Entry 2PX9 (solution NMR); this record covers chains A and B.

Chain A:
Name: SUMO-activating enzyme subunit 2
Organism: Homo sapiens
Notes: EC 6.3.2.-
UniProt: Q9UBT2 (SAE2_HUMAN); numbering as in UniProt (aligned over 166-382)
Sequence (217 residues; row label = number of the first residue in the row):
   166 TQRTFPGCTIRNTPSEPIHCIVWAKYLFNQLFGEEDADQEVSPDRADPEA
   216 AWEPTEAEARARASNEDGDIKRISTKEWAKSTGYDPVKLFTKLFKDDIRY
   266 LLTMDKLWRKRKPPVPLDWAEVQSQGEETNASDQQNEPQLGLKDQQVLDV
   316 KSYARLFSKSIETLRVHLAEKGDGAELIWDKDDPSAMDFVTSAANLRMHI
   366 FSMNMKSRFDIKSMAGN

Chain B:
Name: SUMO-conjugating enzyme UBC9
Organism: Homo sapiens
Notes: EC 6.3.2.-
UniProt: P63279 (UBC9_HUMAN); residue numbers follow UniProt; this construct covers 1-158
Sequence (158 residues; numbered 1 to 158; the number before each row is that of its first residue):
     1 MSGIALSRLAQERKAWRKDHPFGFVAVPTKNPDGTMNLMNWECAIPGKKG
    51 TPWEGGLFKLRMLFKDDYPSSPPKCKFEPPLFHPNVYPSGTVCLSILEED
   101 KDWRPAITIKQILLGIQELLNEPNIQDPAQAEAYTIYCQNRVEYEKRVRA
   151 QAKKFAPS

Interface between chain A and chain B:
Contacting residue pairs (31):
  T166(A) with K49(B)
  T169(A) with K48(B); E118(B)
  P171(A) with E122(B)
  E200(A) with R104(B)
  D201(A) with R104(B)
  A202(A) with D102(B); R104(B)
  D203(A) with D102(B)
  E218(A) with Q126(B)
  P219(A) with K101(B); Q126(B); D127(B)
  T220(A) with K101(B); D127(B); P128(B)
  E221(A) with Y87(B); T91(B); C93(B); E98(B); K101(B); D127(B)
  A222(A) with E98(B)
  S229(A) with D100(B)
  D232(A) with D100(B)
  K236(A) with D100(B); K101(B); D102(B)
  R237(A) with E99(B); D100(B); K101(B)
Other interface residues (no listed pair), chain A (20 interface residues in all): E223, R225, N230, I235
Other interface residues (no listed pair), chain B (17 interface residues in all): V92

In short:
Chain A and chain B form an interface of 20 and 17 residues respectively.
Here chain A is SUMO-activating enzyme subunit 2 and chain B is SUMO-conjugating enzyme UBC9, both from Homo
sapiens. Entry 2PX9 (The intrinsic affinity between E2 and the Cys domain of E1 in Ubiquitin-like
modifications) was determined by solution NMR.
